PDB entry 6HV7 | X-ray diffraction, 3.40 A resolution | chains A and B of the 28 polymer chains in the assembly

Chain A:
Protein: Proteasome subunit alpha type-2
Source organism: Saccharomyces cerevisiae (strain ATCC 204508 / S288c)
Notes: EC 3.4.25.1
UniProtKB: P23639 (PSA2_YEAST); residue numbers follow UniProt; this construct covers 1-250
Amino-acid sequence (250 residues; row label = number of the first residue in the row):
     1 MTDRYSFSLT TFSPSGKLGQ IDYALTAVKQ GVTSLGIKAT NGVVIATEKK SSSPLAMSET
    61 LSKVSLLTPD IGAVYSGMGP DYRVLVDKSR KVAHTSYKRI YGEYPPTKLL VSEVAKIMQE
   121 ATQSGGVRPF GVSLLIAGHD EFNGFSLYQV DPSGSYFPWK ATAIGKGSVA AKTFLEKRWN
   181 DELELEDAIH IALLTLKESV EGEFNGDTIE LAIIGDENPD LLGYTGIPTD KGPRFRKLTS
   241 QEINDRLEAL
UniProt features mapped onto this chain:
  - cross-link: Lys108 (Glycyl lysine isopeptide (Lys-Gly) (interchain with G-Cter in ubiquitin))

Chain B:
Protein: Proteasome subunit alpha type-3
Source organism: Saccharomyces cerevisiae (strain ATCC 204508 / S288c)
Notes: EC 3.4.25.1
UniProtKB: P23638 (PSA3_YEAST); residues 0-257 here correspond to UniProt positions 1-258 (UniProt number = residue number + 1)
Amino-acid sequence (258 residues; row label = number of the first residue in the row; numbering starts at 0):
     0 MGSRRYDSRT TIFSPEGRLY QVEYALESIS HAGTAIGIMA SDGIVLAAER KVTSTLLEQD
    60 TSTEKLYKLN DKIAVAVAGL TADAEILINT ARIHAQNYLK TYNEDIPVEI LVRRLSDIKQ
   120 GYTQHGGLRP FGVSFIYAGY DDRYGYQLYT SNPSGNYTGW KAISVGANTS AAQTLLQMDY
   180 KDDMKVDDAI ELALKTLSKT TDSSALTYDR LEFATIRKGA NDGEVYQKIF KPQEIKDILV
   240 KTGITKKDED EEADEDMK
Disordered / not traced: 0, 245-257
UniProt features mapped onto this chain:
  - cross-link (Glycyl lysine isopeptide (Lys-Gly)): Lys99 (interchain with G-Cter in ubiquitin), Lys198 (interchain with G-Cter in ubiquitin), Lys230 (interchain with G-Cter in ubiquitin)

Chain A / chain B interface:
Pairs across the interface - 62 pairs, chain A then chain B:
  Arg4(A) with Ser2(B), hydrogen bond (backbone-side chain)
  Tyr5(A) with Ser2(B); Tyr5(B)
  Ser6(A) with Gly125(B); Leu127(B)
  Phe7(A) with Ser2(B); Tyr5(B); Asp6(B); Gly126(B)
  Ser8(A) with Gly126(B), hydrogen bond (backbone-backbone); Leu127(B); Arg128(B), hydrogen bond (side chain-backbone)
  Thr10(A) with Arg128(B)
  Thr11(A) with Ser7(B); Thr9(B); Gln20(B)
  Phe12(A) with Gln20(B); Tyr23(B); Ala24(B), hydrophobic; Ser27(B); Arg128(B); Pro129(B); Gly131(B)
  Ser13(A) with Tyr23(B)
  Pro14(A) with Tyr23(B), hydrophobic; Glu26(B)
  Ser15(A) with Glu26(B); His30(B)
  Gly16(A) with Tyr23(B); Ser27(B), hydrogen bond (backbone-side chain)
  Leu18(A) with Leu79(B), hydrophobic
  Lys38(A) with Glu57(B), salt bridge
  Ser112(A) with Glu84(B)
  Lys116(A) with Ile85(B)
  Gln119(A) with Ala81(B); Asp82(B), hydrogen bond; Ile85(B); Arg128(B)
  Thr122(A) with Arg128(B), hydrogen bond (backbone-side chain)
  Gln123(A) with Tyr121(B); Leu127(B); Arg128(B), hydrogen bond (side chain-backbone); Phe130(B)
  Gly125(A) with Leu127(B)
  Ser153(A) with Ala81(B)
  Gly154(A) with Ala81(B)
  Ser155(A) with Ala81(B)
  Tyr156(A) with Glu84(B), hydrogen bond
  Phe157(A) with Leu56(B), hydrophobic
  Pro158(A) with Leu56(B); Glu57(B), hydrogen bond (backbone-backbone); Thr60(B); Ser61(B)
  Trp159(A) with Ser53(B); Leu55(B); Leu56(B)
  Lys160(A) with Thr54(B); Leu55(B), hydrogen bond (backbone-backbone); Glu57(B)
  Ala161(A) with Leu55(B)
  Glu176(A) with Thr54(B); Leu55(B)
Interface residues without a listed pair, chain A (35 interface residues in all): Ser124, Tyr148, Lys172, Leu175, Trp179
Interface residues without a listed pair, chain B (32 interface residues in all): Thr80

In short:
The interface between chain A and chain B involves 35 residues on one side and 32 on the other; the contacts
include 10 hydrogen bonds and 1 salt bridge. Among the polar pairs are Lys38(A)-Glu57(B), Arg4(A)-Ser2(B) and
Ser8(A)-Arg128(B).
Here chain A is Proteasome subunit alpha type-2 and chain B is Proteasome subunit alpha type-3, both from
Saccharomyces cerevisiae (strain ATCC 204508 / S288c). Entry 6HV7 (Yeast 20S proteasome with human beta2i
(1-53) in complex with 7) was determined by X-ray diffraction together with 6HTB, 6HTC, 6HTD, 6HTP, 6HTR, 6HUB
and 30 further entries from the same study.
